Entry 6O71 (X-ray diffraction, 2.55 A resolution); this record covers chains A and B of the 4 polymer chains in the assembly.

Chain A (and B):
Name: Csm6
Organism: Thermococcus onnurineus
Notes: chain B of this document is another copy of the same molecule, construct and numbering; everything in this record applies to it too
UniProt: B6YWC3 (B6YWC3_THEON); residues 1-432 here = UniProt positions 1-432
Chain sequence (440 residues; numbered -1 to 438; the number before each row is that of its first residue; numbers below 1 keep their minus sign (Met-1 is residue -1)):
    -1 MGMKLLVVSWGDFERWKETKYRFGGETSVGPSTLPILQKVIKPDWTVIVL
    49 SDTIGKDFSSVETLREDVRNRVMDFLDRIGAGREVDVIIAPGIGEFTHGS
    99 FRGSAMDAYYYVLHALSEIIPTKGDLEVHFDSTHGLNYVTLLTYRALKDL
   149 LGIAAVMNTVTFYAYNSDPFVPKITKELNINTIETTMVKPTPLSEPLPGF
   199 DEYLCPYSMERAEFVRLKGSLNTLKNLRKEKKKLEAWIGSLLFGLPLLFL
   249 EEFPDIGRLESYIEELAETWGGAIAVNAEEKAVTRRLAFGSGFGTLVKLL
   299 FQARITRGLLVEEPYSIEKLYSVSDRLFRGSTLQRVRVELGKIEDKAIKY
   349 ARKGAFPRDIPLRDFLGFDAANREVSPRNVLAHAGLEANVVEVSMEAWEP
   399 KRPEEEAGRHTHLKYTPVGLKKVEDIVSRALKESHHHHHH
Disordered / not traced: -1 to 0, 434-438 (chain B: -1 to 0, 433-438)
Sequence notes: initiating methionine (-1); expression tag (0, 433-438)

Chain A / chain B interface:
Residue-residue contacts (79):
  Ile91(A) with Asp166(B); Pro167(B); Asn179(B)
  Gly92(A) with Pro167(B)
  Glu93(A) with Val169(B); Ile172(B)
  Phe94(A) with Pro167(B), hydrophobic; Ile172(B)
  Thr95(A) with Lys171(B)
  Ala103(A) with Asn179(B)
  Met104(A) with Thr180(B); Ile181(B)
  Ser130(A) with Asn135(B); Leu139(B)
  Thr131(A) with Asn135(B)
  Gly133(A) with Asn135(B)
  Asn135(A) with Ser130(B), hydrogen bond (side chain-backbone); Gly133(B), hydrogen bond (side chain-backbone); Leu134(B); Asn135(B); Thr138(B); Asn164(B)
  Tyr136(A) with Asn164(B)
  Leu139(A) with Ser130(B); Thr138(B); Leu139(B), hydrophobic; Tyr142(B), hydrophobic
  Leu140(A) with Ile181(B)
  Tyr142(A) with Arg143(B)
  Arg143(A) with Tyr142(B); Ile181(B), hydrogen bond (side chain-backbone); Glu182(B), salt bridge
  Asn164(A) with Asn135(B); Tyr136(B)
  Asp166(A) with Ile91(B)
  Pro167(A) with Ile91(B); Gly92(B); Phe94(B), hydrophobic
  Val169(A) with Glu93(B); Phe94(B), hydrophobic
  Ile172(A) with Glu93(B); Phe94(B); Thr95(B)
  Asn179(A) with Ile91(B); Ala103(B)
  Thr180(A) with Met104(B)
  Ile181(A) with Ala103(B), hydrophobic; Met104(B); Leu140(B); Arg143(B), hydrogen bond (backbone-side chain)
  Glu182(A) with Arg143(B), salt bridge
  Lys187(A) with Ser192(B); Ser432(B)
  Ser192(A) with Lys187(B)
  Glu193(A) with Lys187(B), salt bridge
  Phe241(A) with Gly328(B); Ser329(B), hydrogen bond (backbone-side chain)
  Gly328(A) with Phe241(B)
  Ser329(A) with Phe241(B), hydrogen bond (side chain-backbone); Arg333(B), hydrogen bond; Leu379(B)
  Thr330(A) with Arg333(B), hydrogen bond
  Gln332(A) with Arg376(B); Ala380(B)
  Arg333(A) with Arg333(B); Glu337(B), salt bridge; Ala380(B), hydrogen bond (side chain-backbone)
  Arg335(A) with Arg376(B)
  Val336(A) with Arg376(B); Ala380(B), hydrophobic
  Arg376(A) with Gln332(B); Arg335(B); Val336(B)
  Leu379(A) with Ser329(B); Gln332(B)
  Ala380(A) with Gln332(B); Arg333(B); Val336(B), hydrophobic
  His433(A) with Met185(B)
Other interface residues (no listed pair), chain A (46 interface residues in all): Phe128, Thr138, Lys146, Thr183, Arg327, Pro375
Other interface residues (no listed pair), chain B (47 interface residues in all): Glu175, Thr183, Thr184, Gly339, Glu431

Overview:
Chain A and chain B form an interface of 46 and 47 residues respectively, with 9 hydrogen bonds and 4 salt
bridges. Polar contacts include Arg143(A)-Glu182(B), Glu193(A)-Lys187(B) and Arg333(A)-Glu337(B).
Both chains are Csm6 (Thermococcus onnurineus). Entry 6O71 (Crystal structure of Csm6 in complex with cdA4 by
soaking cdA4 into Csm6) was determined by X-ray diffraction, deposited together with 6O6V and 6O6X.
